Entry 1HBK (X-ray diffraction, 2.00 A resolution); this record covers chain A.

# Chain A
Protein: Acyl-CoA binding protein
Source organism: Plasmodium falciparum
Reference sequence: Q8IK57 (Q8IK57_PLAF7); residue numbers follow UniProt; this construct covers 1-88
Amino-acid sequence (89 residues; each row starts with the number of its first residue; numbering starts at 0):
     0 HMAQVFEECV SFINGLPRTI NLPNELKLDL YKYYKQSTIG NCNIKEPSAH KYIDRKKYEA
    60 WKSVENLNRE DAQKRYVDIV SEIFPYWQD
Bound ions: Ni2+ site 1 near H0 (its only coordinating residue here); Ni2+ site 2: E7, H49
Ligand contacts: coenzyme A (COA): V9, I12, N13, L29, Y30, Y33, K34, K56, Y75
What the authors report for this chain:
  - Ni2+ coordination: H0, H49

# In short
Ligands of chain A: coenzyme A. E7 and H49 form the Ni2+ site 2. From the paper: Ni2+ coordination by H0 and
H49.
Chain A is Acyl-CoA binding protein (Plasmodium falciparum); the structure, Acyl-CoA binding protein from
Plasmodium falciparum, was determined by X-ray diffraction (same publication as 1HB6 and 1HB8).
